Entry 2K3W (solution NMR); this record covers chains A and B.

[Chain A]
Molecule: Vacuolar protein sorting-associating protein 4A
From: Homo sapiens
Notes: fragment: MIT domain
UniProt: Q9UN37 (VPS4A_HUMAN); residue numbers follow UniProt; this construct covers 1-84
Chain sequence (84 residues; numbered 1 to 84; the number before each row is that of its first residue):
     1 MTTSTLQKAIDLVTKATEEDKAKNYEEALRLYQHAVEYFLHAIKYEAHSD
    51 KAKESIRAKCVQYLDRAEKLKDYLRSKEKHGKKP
Not modelled in the structure: 1-2, 76-84
Curated features (UniProtKB/Swiss-Prot):
  - modified residue: Lys-8 (N6-acetyllysine)
Reported in the primary citation:
  - contacts within the chain: Asp-20/Arg-66 (salt bridge)
  - mutagenesis - L64D: abolished binding to CHMP1B MIM1
  - mutagenesis - V13D: unchanged binding to CHMP1B
  - mutagenesis - L64D (4-fold): decreased binding to Charged multivesicular body protein 6 (chain B)

[Chain B]
Molecule: Charged multivesicular body protein 6
From: Homo sapiens
UniProt: Q96FZ7 (CHMP6_HUMAN); residue numbers follow UniProt; this construct covers 166-181
Chain sequence (16 residues; each row starts with the number of its first residue):
   166 EQIELPEVPSEPLPEK
Not modelled in the structure: 166-167, 180-181
Curated features (UniProtKB/Swiss-Prot):
  - region: Leu-170 to Lys-181 (Interaction with VPS4A)
  - motif: Ile-168 to Pro-179 (Type-2 MIT-interacting motif)

[Interface between chain A and chain B]
Contacting residue pairs (25; chain A residue first):
  Ile-10(A) with Leu-170(B)
  Val-13(A) with Pro-171(B)
  Thr-17(A) with Pro-174(B)
  Asp-20(A) with Pro-174(B); Glu-176(B); Leu-178(B)
  Lys-21(A) with Glu-176(B)
  Lys-23(A) with Glu-176(B)
  Tyr-25(A) with Leu-178(B)
  Tyr-32(A) with Val-173(B); Pro-174(B)
  Phe-39(A) with Leu-170(B)
  Ala-52(A) with Ile-168(B)
  Ser-55(A) with Leu-170(B)
  Ile-56(A) with Leu-170(B)
  Lys-59(A) with Leu-170(B); Pro-171(B); Glu-172(B)
  Tyr-63(A) with Pro-171(B); Val-173(B)
  Arg-66(A) with Val-173(B); Pro-174(B); Leu-178(B)
  Lys-69(A) with Leu-178(B)
  Tyr-73(A) with Pro-179(B)
Other interface residues (no listed pair), chain A (19 interface residues in all): Thr-14, Leu-70
Other interface residues (no listed pair), chain B (11 interface residues in all): Glu-169, Ser-175
The authors on this interface:
  - residue pairs: Lys-23(A)/Glu-176(B) (salt bridge), Lys-59(A)/Pro-171(B) (hydrogen bond), Tyr-63(A)/Pro-171(B) (hydrogen bond)
  - interface residues, chain A: Ile-10(A), Val-13(A), Thr-17(A), Arg-66(A), Leu-70(A)
  - interface residues, chain B: Ile-168(B), Leu-170(B), Pro-171(B), Val-173(B), Pro-174(B), Leu-178(B), Pro-179(B)
  - hot spots on chain B (mutagenesis) - L170D, V173D: abolished binding to Vacuolar protein sorting-associating protein 4A (chain A)
  - hot spots on chain B (mutagenesis) - L178D (8-fold): decreased binding to Vacuolar protein sorting-associating protein 4A (chain A)

[Summary]
19 residues of chain A and 11 residues of chain B are in contact. The paper describes a salt bridge between
Lys-23(A) and Glu-176(B); hydrogen bonds between Lys-59(A) and Pro-171(B) and Tyr-63(A) and Pro-171(B). The
paper reports that L170D and V173D of chain B abolish binding to Vacuolar protein sorting-associating protein
4A (chain A); interface residues Ile-10(A), Val-13(A) and Ile-168(B) among others; 5 substitutions were tested
in all.
Chain A is Vacuolar protein sorting-associating protein 4A and chain B is Charged multivesicular body protein
6, both from Homo sapiens; the structure, NMR structure of VPS4A-MIT-CHMP6, was determined by solution NMR.
